Entry 8QPA (electron microscopy, 3.70 A resolution); this record covers chains A and 5 of the 17 polymer chains in the assembly.

# Chain A
Protein: Pre-mRNA-processing-splicing factor 8
Source organism: Homo sapiens
Reference sequence: Q6P2Q9 (PRP8_HUMAN); residues 1-2335 here = UniProt positions 1-2335
Chain sequence (2335 residues; row label = number of the first residue in the row):
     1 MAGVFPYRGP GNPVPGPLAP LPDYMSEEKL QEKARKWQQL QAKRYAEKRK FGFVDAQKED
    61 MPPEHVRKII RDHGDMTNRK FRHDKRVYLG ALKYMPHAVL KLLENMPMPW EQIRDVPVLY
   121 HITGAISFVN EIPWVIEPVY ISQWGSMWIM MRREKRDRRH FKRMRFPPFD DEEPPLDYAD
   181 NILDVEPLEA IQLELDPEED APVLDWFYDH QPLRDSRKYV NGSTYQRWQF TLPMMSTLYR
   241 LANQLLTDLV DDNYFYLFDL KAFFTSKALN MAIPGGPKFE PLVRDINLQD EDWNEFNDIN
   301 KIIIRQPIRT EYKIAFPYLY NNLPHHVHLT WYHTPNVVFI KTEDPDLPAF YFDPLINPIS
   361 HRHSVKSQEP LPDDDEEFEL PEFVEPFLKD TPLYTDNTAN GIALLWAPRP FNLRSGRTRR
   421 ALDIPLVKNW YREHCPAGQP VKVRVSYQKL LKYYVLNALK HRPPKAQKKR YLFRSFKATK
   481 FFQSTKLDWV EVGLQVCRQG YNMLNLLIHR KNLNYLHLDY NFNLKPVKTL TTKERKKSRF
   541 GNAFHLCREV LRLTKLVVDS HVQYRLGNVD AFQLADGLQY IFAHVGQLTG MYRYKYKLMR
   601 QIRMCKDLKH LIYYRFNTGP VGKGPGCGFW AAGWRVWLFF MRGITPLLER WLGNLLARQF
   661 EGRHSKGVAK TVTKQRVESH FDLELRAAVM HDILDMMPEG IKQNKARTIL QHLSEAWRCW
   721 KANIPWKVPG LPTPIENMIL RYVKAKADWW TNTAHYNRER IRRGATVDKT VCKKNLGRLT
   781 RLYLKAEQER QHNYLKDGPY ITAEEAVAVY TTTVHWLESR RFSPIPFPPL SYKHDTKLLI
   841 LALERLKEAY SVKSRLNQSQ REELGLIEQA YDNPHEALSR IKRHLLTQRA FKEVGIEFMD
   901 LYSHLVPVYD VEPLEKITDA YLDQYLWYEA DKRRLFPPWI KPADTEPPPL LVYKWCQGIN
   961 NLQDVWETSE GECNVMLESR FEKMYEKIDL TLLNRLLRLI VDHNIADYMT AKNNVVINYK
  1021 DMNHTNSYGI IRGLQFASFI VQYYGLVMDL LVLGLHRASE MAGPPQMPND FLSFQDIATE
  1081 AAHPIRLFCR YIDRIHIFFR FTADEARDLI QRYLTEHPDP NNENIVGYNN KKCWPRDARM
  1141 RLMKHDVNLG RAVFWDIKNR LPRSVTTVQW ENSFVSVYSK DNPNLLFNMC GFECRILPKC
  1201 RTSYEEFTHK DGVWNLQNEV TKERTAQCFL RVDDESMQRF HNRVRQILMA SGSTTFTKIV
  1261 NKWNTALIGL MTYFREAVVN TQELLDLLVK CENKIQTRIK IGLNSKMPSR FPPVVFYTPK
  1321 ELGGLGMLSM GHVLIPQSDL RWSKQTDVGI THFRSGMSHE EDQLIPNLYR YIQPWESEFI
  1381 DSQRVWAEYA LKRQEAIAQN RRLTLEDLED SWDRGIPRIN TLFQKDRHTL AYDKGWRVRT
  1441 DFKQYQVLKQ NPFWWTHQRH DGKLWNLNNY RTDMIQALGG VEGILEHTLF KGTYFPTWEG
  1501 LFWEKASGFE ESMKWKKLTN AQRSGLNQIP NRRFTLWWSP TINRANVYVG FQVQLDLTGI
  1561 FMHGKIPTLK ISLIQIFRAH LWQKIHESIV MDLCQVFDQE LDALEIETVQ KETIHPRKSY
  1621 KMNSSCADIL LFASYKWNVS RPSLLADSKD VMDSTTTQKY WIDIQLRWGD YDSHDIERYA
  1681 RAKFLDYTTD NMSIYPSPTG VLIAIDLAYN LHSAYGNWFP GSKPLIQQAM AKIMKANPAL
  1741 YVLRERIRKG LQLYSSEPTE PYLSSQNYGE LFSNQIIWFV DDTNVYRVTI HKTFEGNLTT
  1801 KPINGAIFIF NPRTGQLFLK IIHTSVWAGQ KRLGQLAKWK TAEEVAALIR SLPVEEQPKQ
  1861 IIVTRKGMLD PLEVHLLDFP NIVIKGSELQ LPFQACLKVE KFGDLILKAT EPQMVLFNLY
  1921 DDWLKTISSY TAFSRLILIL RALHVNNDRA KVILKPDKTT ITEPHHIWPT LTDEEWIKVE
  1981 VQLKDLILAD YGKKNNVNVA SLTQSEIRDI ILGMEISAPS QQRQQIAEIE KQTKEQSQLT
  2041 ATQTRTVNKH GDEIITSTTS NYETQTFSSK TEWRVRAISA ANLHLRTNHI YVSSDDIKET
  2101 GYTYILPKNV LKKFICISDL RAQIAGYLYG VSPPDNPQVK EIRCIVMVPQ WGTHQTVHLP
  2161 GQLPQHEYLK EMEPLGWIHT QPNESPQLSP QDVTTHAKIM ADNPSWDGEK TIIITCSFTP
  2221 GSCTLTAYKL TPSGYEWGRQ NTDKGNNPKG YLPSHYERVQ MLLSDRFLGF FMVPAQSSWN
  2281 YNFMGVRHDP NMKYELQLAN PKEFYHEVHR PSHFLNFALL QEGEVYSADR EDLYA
Disordered / not traced: 1-55, 663-674, 2028-2058, 2070-2335
UniProt features mapped onto this chain:
  - region: Met1513 to Leu1526 (Important for branch point selection), Pro2301 to Ala2335 (Required for interaction with EFTUD2 and SNRNP200)
  - modified residue: Ala2 (N-acetylalanine), Ser859 (Phosphoserine), Ser1358 (Phosphoserine), Lys1425 (N6,N6-dimethyllysine), Lys1463 (N6-acetyllysine)
  - natural variant: Pro2301 (P2301T: In RP13), Phe2304 (F2304L: In RP13), His2309 (H2309P: In RP13; H2309R: In RP13), Arg2310 (R2310G: In RP13; R2310K: In RP13), Phe2314 (F2314L: In RP13), Tyr2334 (Y2334N: In RP13)
  - mutagenesis: Val1788 (V1788D: Strongly reduced interaction with RNA), Thr1789 (T1789P: Strongly reduced interaction with RNA)

# Chain 5
Molecule: U5 snRNA
Source organism: Homo sapiens
Sequence (117 nucleotides; numbered 1 to 117; the number before each row is that of its first residue):
     1 AUACUCUGGU UUCUCUUCAG AUCGCAUAAA UCUUUCGCCU UUUACUAAAG AUUUCCGUGG
    61 AGAGGAACAA CUCUGAGUCU UAACCCAAUU UUUUGAGGCC UUGCUUUGGC AAGGCUA
Disordered / not traced: 1-2, 82-117

# Chain A / chain 5 interface
Contacting residue pairs - 103 pairs, chain A then chain 5:
  His97(A) with C56(5), salt bridge to the phosphate
  Leu100(A) with C56(5), sugar contact
  Lys101(A) with G57(5), salt bridge to the phosphate
  Glu104(A) with G57(5), phosphate contact
  Ile132(A) with G57(5), phosphate contact
  Trp134(A) with G57(5), phosphate contact; U58(5), phosphate contact
  Asn221(A) with U11(5), sugar contact
  Gly222(A) with U11(5), phosphate contact; U12(5), phosphate contact
  Ser223(A) with U12(5), hydrogen bond to the phosphate
  Thr224(A) with U12(5), hydrogen bond to the phosphate; C13(5), phosphate contact
  Gln226(A) with G59(5), hydrogen bond to the phosphate
  Lys267(A) with A48(5), hydrogen bond to the phosphate; A49(5), salt bridge to the phosphate
  Phe279(A) with A48(5), phosphate contact
  Glu280(A) with A47(5), phosphate contact; A48(5), hydrogen bond to the phosphate
  Pro281(A) with A48(5), sugar contact
  Leu282(A) with A49(5), sugar contact
  Arg284(A) with U35(5), sugar contact
  Arg409(A) with C25(5), hydrogen bond to the sugar
  Arg417(A) with G24(5), salt bridge to the phosphate
  Arg419(A) with C25(5), sugar contact; A26(5), salt bridge to the phosphate
  Arg420(A) with G24(5), base contact; C56(5), hydrogen bond to the sugar; G57(5), salt bridge to the phosphate
  Asp423(A) with A26(5), hydrogen bond to the sugar
  Pro425(A) with A26(5), phosphate contact
  Lys428(A) with A26(5), salt bridge to the phosphate; U27(5), salt bridge to the phosphate
  Lys452(A) with A48(5), salt bridge to the phosphate
  Asn457(A) with U27(5), base contact; A28(5), hydrogen bond to the phosphate
  Leu459(A) with A49(5), phosphate contact
  Lys460(A) with A49(5), salt bridge to the phosphate
  His461(A) with U22(5), phosphate contact; C23(5), salt bridge to the phosphate; A26(5), hydrogen bond to the base; U27(5), base contact
  Pro464(A) with G20(5), phosphate contact; C23(5), base contact; G24(5), base contact
  Lys465(A) with C23(5), hydrogen bond to the base; U53(5), salt bridge to the phosphate
  Ala466(A) with A19(5), base contact; C23(5), base contact
  Gln467(A) with C18(5), hydrogen bond to the base; A19(5), hydrogen bond to the base; G57(5), base contact; U58(5), base contact
  Lys468(A) with U17(5), base contact; C18(5), salt bridge to the phosphate
  Lys469(A) with U17(5), base contact; U58(5), base contact; G59(5), base contact; G60(5), base contact
  Arg470(A) with U17(5), salt bridge to the phosphate
  Tyr471(A) with U58(5), phosphate contact
  Leu472(A) with C56(5), phosphate contact
  Arg474(A) with U14(5), salt bridge to the phosphate; C15(5), phosphate contact
  Lys477(A) with C13(5), hydrogen bond to the phosphate; U14(5), salt bridge to the phosphate
  Asn542(A) with U43(5), hydrogen bond to the sugar
  Tyr594(A) with A44(5), sugar contact
  Lys595(A) with A30(5), salt bridge to the phosphate; A44(5), sugar contact; C45(5), salt bridge to the phosphate
  Tyr596(A) with A44(5), hydrogen bond to the sugar; C45(5), hydrogen bond to the phosphate; U46(5), phosphate contact
  Lys597(A) with A30(5), phosphate contact; C45(5), hydrogen bond to the phosphate; U46(5), salt bridge to the phosphate
  Arg600(A) with A28(5), salt bridge to the phosphate
  Gln601(A) with A28(5), hydrogen bond to the phosphate; A29(5), hydrogen bond to the phosphate
  Arg635(A) with A26(5), hydrogen bond to the phosphate; U27(5), salt bridge to the phosphate
  Phe639(A) with A26(5), sugar contact; U27(5), sugar contact; A28(5), hydrogen bond to the sugar
  Phe640(A) with A28(5), sugar contact
  Arg642(A) with U27(5), hydrogen bond to the sugar; A28(5), base contact; C55(5), hydrogen bond to the sugar; C56(5), hydrogen bond to the base
  Gly643(A) with A28(5), hydrogen bond to the sugar; A29(5), hydrogen bond to the sugar
  Thr645(A) with C55(5), sugar contact
  Pro646(A) with U54(5), sugar contact; C55(5), sugar contact
  Leu647(A) with A30(5), sugar contact
  Arg763(A) with U35(5), salt bridge to the phosphate; C36(5), salt bridge to the phosphate
  Thr766(A) with C39(5), hydrogen bond to the base
  Lys1294(A) with U40(5), phosphate contact
  Thr1297(A) with U40(5), sugar contact
  Ile1301(A) with U40(5), base contact
  Met1307(A) with U40(5), base contact
Interface residues without a listed pair, chain A (75 interface residues in all): Arg217, Tyr225, Arg227, Lys278, Leu422, Leu456, Ala458, Arg462, Pro463, Phe473, Ser475, Ile644, Lys1290, Ser1305
Interface residues without a listed pair, chain 5 (41 interface residues in all): U16, G50, U52, C68

# In short
75 residues of chain A and 41 residues of chain 5 are in contact; the contacts include 28 hydrogen bonds and
23 salt bridges. Polar contacts include His461(A)-A26(5), Lys465(A)-C23(5) and Gln467(A)-C18(5). From UniProt:
2 mutagenesis sites on chain A.
Here chain A is Pre-mRNA-processing-splicing factor 8 and chain 5 is U5 snRNA, both from Homo sapiens. Entry
8QPA (Cryo-EM Structure of Pre-B+5'ssLNG Complex (core part)) was determined by electron microscopy together
with 8QOZ, 8QP8, 8QP9, 8QPB, 8QPE and 8QPK from the same study.
